Entry 5Y8A (X-ray diffraction, 2.00 A resolution); this record covers chain A.

Chain A:
Protein: Putative hemin transport system, substrate-binding protein
From: Burkholderia cenocepacia (strain ATCC BAA-245 / DSM 16553 / LMG 16656 / NCTC 13227 / J2315 / CF5610)
Notes: fragment: heme binding protein
UniProtKB: B4EKB3 (B4EKB3_BURCJ); residue numbers follow UniProt; this construct covers 40-305
Sequence (271 residues; row label = number of the first residue in the row):
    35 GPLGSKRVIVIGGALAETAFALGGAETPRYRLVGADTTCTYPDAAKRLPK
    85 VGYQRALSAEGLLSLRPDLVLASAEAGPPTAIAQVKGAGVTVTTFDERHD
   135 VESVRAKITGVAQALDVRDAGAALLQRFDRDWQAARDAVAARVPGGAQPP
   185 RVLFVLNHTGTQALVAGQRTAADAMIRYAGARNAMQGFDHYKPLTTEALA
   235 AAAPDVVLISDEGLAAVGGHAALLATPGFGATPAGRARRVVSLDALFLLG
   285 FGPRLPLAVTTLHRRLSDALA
Not modelled in the structure: 35-37
Differences from the reference sequence: expression tag (35-39)
Bound ions: heme Fe near Tyr87 (its only coordinating residue here); Ca2+: Ala271 (shared with 1 residue of chain B)
Residues lining bound ligands:
  - heme (HEM), molecule 1: Thr71, Thr72, Tyr87, Gln88, Arg89, Leu283
  - heme (HEM), molecule 2: His133, Leu190, His192, Thr195, Thr204, Ala205, Ala206, His224, Tyr225, Glu246, Leu283

Overview:
Bound to chain A: heme.
Chain A is Putative hemin transport system, substrate-binding protein (Burkholderia cenocepacia (strain ATCC
BAA-245 / DSM 16553 / LMG 16656 / NCTC 13227 / J2315 / CF5610)); the structure, Periplasmic heme-binding
protein BhuT in complex with two hemes (holo-2 form), was determined by X-ray diffraction, deposited together
with 5Y89, 5Y8B, 5GIZ and 5GJ3.
